Entry 6TA5 (electron microscopy, 3.20 A resolution); this record covers chains H and K of the 12 polymer chains in the assembly.

== Chain H ==
Protein: MexA family multidrug efflux RND transporter periplasmic adaptor subunit
Source organism: Pseudomonas aeruginosa
UniProtKB: A0A2V3GTR8 (A0A2V3GTR8_PSEAI); residues 1-360 here correspond to UniProt positions 83-442 (UniProt number = residue number + 82)
Sequence (366 residues; each row starts with the number of its first residue):
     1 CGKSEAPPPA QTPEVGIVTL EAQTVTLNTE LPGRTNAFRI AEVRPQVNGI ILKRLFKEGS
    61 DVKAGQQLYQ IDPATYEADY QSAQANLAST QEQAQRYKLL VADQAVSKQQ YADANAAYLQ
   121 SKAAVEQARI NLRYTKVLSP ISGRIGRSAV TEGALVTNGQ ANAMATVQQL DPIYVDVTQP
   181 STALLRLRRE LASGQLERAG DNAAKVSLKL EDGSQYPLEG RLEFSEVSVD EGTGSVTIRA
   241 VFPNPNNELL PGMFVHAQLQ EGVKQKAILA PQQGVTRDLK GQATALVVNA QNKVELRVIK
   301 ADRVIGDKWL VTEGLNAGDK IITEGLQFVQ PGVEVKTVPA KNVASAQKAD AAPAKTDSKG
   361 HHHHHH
Unresolved in the structure: 346-366
Construct notes: expression tag (361-366)

== Chain K ==
Protein: Efflux pump membrane transporter
Source organism: Pseudomonas aeruginosa
UniProtKB: A0A069Q9M6 (A0A069Q9M6_PSEAI); residues 1-1046 here = UniProt positions 1-1046
Sequence (1052 residues; each row starts with the number of its first residue):
     1 MSKFFIDRPI FAWVIALVIM LAGGLSILSL PVNQYPAIAP PAIAVQVSYP GASAETVQDT
    61 VVQVIEQQMN GIDNLRYISS ESNSDGSMTI TVTFEQGTDP DIAQVQVQNK LQLATPLLPQ
   121 EVQRQGIRVT KAVKNFLMVV GVVSTDGSMT KEDLSNYIVS NIQDPLSRTK GVGDFQVFGS
   181 QYSMRIWLDP AKLNSYQLTP GDVSSAIQAQ NVQISSGQLG GLPAVKGQQL NATIIGKTRL
   241 QTAEQFENIL LKVNPDGSQV RLKDVADVGL GGQDYSINAQ FNGSPASGIA IKLATGANAL
   301 DTAKAIRQTI ANLEPFMPQG MKVVYPYDTT PVVSASIHEV VKTLGEAILL VFLVMYLFLQ
   361 NFRATLIPTI AVPVVLLGTF GVLAAFGFSI NTLTMFGMVL AIGLLVDDAI VVVENVERVM
   421 AEEGLSPREA ARKSMGQIQG ALVGIAMVLS AVFLPMAFFG GSTGVIYRQF SITIVSAMAL
   481 SVIVALILTP ALCATMLKPI EKGDHGEHKG GFFGWFNRMF LSTTHGYERG VASILKHRAP
   541 YLLIYVVIVA GMIWMFTRIP TAFLPDEDQG VLFAQVQTPP GSSAERTQVV VDSMREYLLE
   601 KESSSVSSVF TVTGFNFAGR GQSSGMAFIM LKPWEERPGG ENSVFELAKR AQMHFFSFKD
   661 AMVFAFAPPS VLELGNATGF DLFLQDQAGV GHEVLLQARN KFLMLAAQNP ALQRVRPNGM
   721 SDEPQYKLEI DDEKASALGV SLADINSTVS IAWGSSYVND FIDRGRVKRV YLQGRPDARM
   781 NPDDLSKWYV RNDKGEMVPF NAFATGKWEY GSPKLERYNG VPAMEILGEP APGLSSGDAM
   841 AAVEEIVKQL PKGVGYSWTG LSYEERLSGS QAPALYALSL LVVFLCLAAL YESWSIPFSV
   901 MLVVPLGVIG ALLATSMRGL SNDVFFQVGL LTTIGLSAKN AILIVEFAKE LHEQGKGIVE
   961 AAIEACRMRL RPIVMTSLAF ILGVVPLAIS TGAGSGSQHA IGTGVIGGMV TATVLAIFWV
  1021 PLFYVAVSTL FKDEASKQQA SVEKGQHHHH HH
Unresolved in the structure: 1031-1052
Construct notes: expression tag (1047-1052)
From the paper describing this entry:
  - mutagenesis - D407N: abolished catalytic activity

== How chain H and chain K interact ==
Contacting residue pairs (41; chain H residue first):
  Glu5(H) with Pro832(K)
  Glu14(H) with Lys659(K)
  Pro32(H) with Tyr789(K)
  Arg34(H) with Ser195(K), hydrogen bond (side chain-backbone); Gln197(K), hydrogen bond
  Pro180(H) with Asn801(K)
  Thr182(H) with Lys734(K); Asn801(K), hydrogen bond (side chain-backbone)
  Glu231(H) with Leu738(K)
  Gly232(H) with Leu738(K); Asn792(K), hydrogen bond (backbone-side chain); Glu796(K); Val798(K)
  Thr233(H) with Glu796(K); Met797(K); Val798(K); Pro799(K)
  Phe254(H) with Ala191(K); Asn194(K); Ser195(K)
  His256(H) with Ala191(K)
  Gln273(H) with Arg586(K)
  Arg277(H) with Pro724(K); Trp808(K)
  Asp278(H) with Tyr810(K)
  Leu279(H) with Tyr810(K)
  Arg303(H) with Asp783(K), salt bridge
  Val304(H) with Asn781(K)
  Trp309(H) with Trp808(K), hydrophobic
  Glu324(H) with Lys659(K); Asp660(K)
  Gly325(H) with Lys659(K), hydrogen bond (backbone-backbone)
  Gln327(H) with Gln577(K), hydrogen bond (side chain-backbone); Thr578(K); Pro579(K); Ala661(K); Met662(K), hydrogen bond (side chain-backbone)
  Phe328(H) with Phe658(K); Lys659(K); Ala661(K); Met662(K), hydrophobic
Other interface residues (no listed pair), chain H (28 interface residues in all): Ala183, Asp230, Lys280, Gly281, Leu326, Asn342
Other interface residues (no listed pair), chain K (32 interface residues in all): Ala737, Lys794, Ala802, Glu809

== Overview ==
The interface between chain H and chain K involves 28 residues on one side and 32 on the other; the contacts
include 7 hydrogen bonds and 1 salt bridge. Among the polar pairs are Arg303(H)-Asp783(K), Arg34(H)-Ser195(K)
and Arg34(H)-Gln197(K). From the paper: D407N of chain K abolishes catalytic activity.
Chain H is MexA family multidrug efflux RND transporter periplasmic adaptor subunit and chain K is Efflux pump
membrane transporter, both from Pseudomonas aeruginosa; the structure, OprM-MexA complex from the MexAB-OprM
Pseudomonas aeruginosa whole assembly reconstituted in nanodiscs, was determined by electron microscopy
together with 6T7S and 6TA6 from the same study.
